PDB entry 6OIE | X-ray diffraction, 2.08 A resolution | chains A and D

== Chain A ==
Protein: Histone acetyltransferase KAT6B
From: Homo sapiens
Notes: EC 2.3.1.48
UniProt: Q8WYB5 (KAT6B_HUMAN), isoform Q8WYB5-3; numbering as in UniProt (aligned over 211-322)
Sequence (116 residues; row label = number of the first residue in the row):
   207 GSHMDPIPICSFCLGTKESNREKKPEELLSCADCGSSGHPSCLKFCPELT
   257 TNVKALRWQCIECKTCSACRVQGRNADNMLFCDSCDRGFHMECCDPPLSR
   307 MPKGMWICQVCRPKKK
Not modelled in the structure: 207-209, 321-322
Differences from the reference sequence: expression tag (207-210)
Ion coordination: Zn2+ site 1: Cys-216, Cys-219, His-245, Cys-248; Zn2+ site 2: Cys-237, Cys-240, Cys-266, Cys-269; Zn2+ site 3: Cys-272, Cys-275, His-296, Cys-299; Zn2+ site 4: Cys-288, Cys-291, Cys-314, Cys-317
UniProt features mapped onto this chain:
  - zinc finger: Ile-213 to Cys-272 (PHD-type 1), Cys-269 to Lys-320 (PHD-type 2)
From the paper describing this entry:
  - specificity-determining residues: Phe-218
  - mutagenesis - F287A (103-fold): decreased binding to Histone H3.1t peptide (chain D)
  - mutagenesis - F287A (103-fold): decreased binding to H3K14ac
  - mutagenesis - F287A (103-fold): decreased binding to H3 peptides
  - mutagenesis - F287A: decreased catalytic activity on free histones
  - mutagenesis - F287A: decreased catalytic activity on H3K14cr peptide
  - mutagenesis - F287A: decreased binding to H3K14cr-NCP
  - mutagenesis - F287A: decreased localization to promoters
  - mutagenesis - R306E/K309E: decreased binding to 601 DNA
  - mutagenesis - R276E: unchanged binding to 601 DNA
  - mutagenesis - R306E/K309E: abolished binding to H3K14cr-NCP
  - mutagenesis - D289A: increased binding to H3K14cr-NCP

== Chain D ==
Protein: Histone H3.1t peptide
UniProt: Q16695 (H31T_HUMAN); residues 1-19 here correspond to UniProt positions 2-20 (UniProt number = residue number + 1)
Sequence (19 residues; row label = number of the first residue in the row):
     1 ARTKQTARKSTGGKAPRKQ
Not modelled in the structure: 17-19
Modified positions: Lys-14 (N-6-crotonyl-L-lysine; KCR)
UniProt features mapped onto this chain:
  - modified residue: Arg-2 (Asymmetric dimethylarginine), Thr-3 (Phosphothreonine), Lys-4 (Allysine), Gln-5 (5-glutamyl dopamine), Thr-6 (Phosphothreonine), Arg-8 (Citrulline), Lys-9 (N6,N6,N6-trimethyllysine), Ser-10 (ADP-ribosylserine), Thr-11 (Phosphothreonine), Arg-17 (Asymmetric dimethylarginine), Lys-18 (N6-(2-hydroxyisobutyryl)lysine)

== How chain A and chain D interact ==
Contacting residue pairs - 41 pairs, chain A then chain D:
  Ser-217(A) with Lys-14(D); Ala-15(D), hydrogen bond (backbone-backbone)
  Phe-218(A) with Thr-11(D); Gly-12(D); Gly-13(D); Lys-14(D); Ala-15(D)
  Leu-220(A) with Ala-15(D), hydrophobic
  Ser-242(A) with Lys-14(D)
  Ser-243(A) with Lys-14(D)
  Gly-244(A) with Lys-14(D)
  Cys-248(A) with Thr-11(D)
  Leu-249(A) with Thr-11(D)
  Lys-250(A) with Ser-10(D), hydrogen bond (side chain-backbone)
  Leu-255(A) with Arg-2(D)
  Trp-264(A) with Lys-14(D)
  Cys-266(A) with Lys-14(D)
  Ile-267(A) with Lys-4(D), hydrogen bond (backbone-side chain)
  Glu-268(A) with Lys-4(D); Arg-8(D), salt bridge
  Lys-270(A) with Lys-4(D), hydrogen bond (backbone-side chain)
  Gln-278(A) with Lys-4(D)
  Ala-282(A) with Lys-4(D)
  Asp-283(A) with Thr-3(D); Lys-4(D); Gln-5(D), hydrogen bond (backbone-backbone); Arg-8(D), salt bridge
  Met-285(A) with Thr-3(D); Lys-4(D), hydrogen bond (backbone-backbone)
  Leu-286(A) with Arg-2(D)
  Phe-287(A) with Arg-2(D), hydrogen bond (backbone-backbone); Thr-3(D); Lys-4(D)
  Cys-288(A) with Arg-2(D), hydrogen bond (backbone-side chain)
  Asp-289(A) with Arg-2(D), salt bridge
  Asp-292(A) with Arg-2(D), salt bridge
  Met-307(A) with Thr-3(D)
  Pro-308(A) with Ala-1(D), hydrogen bond (backbone-backbone)
  Lys-309(A) with Ala-1(D)
  Gly-310(A) with Ala-1(D), hydrogen bond (backbone-backbone)
  Trp-312(A) with Ala-1(D), hydrophobic
Also at the interface, not in a pair above, chain A (32 interface residues in all): Arg-227, Phe-251, Asn-284
Also at the interface, not in a pair above, chain D (14 interface residues in all): Ala-7, Pro-16
From the paper, about this interface:
  - interface residues, chain A: Ser-217(A), Ser-242(A), Ser-243(A), Trp-264(A), Cys-266(A), Ile-267(A)

== Summary ==
32 residues of chain A and 14 residues of chain D are in contact, with 10 hydrogen bonds and 4 salt bridges.
Among the polar pairs are Glu-268(A)/Arg-8(D), Asp-283(A)/Arg-8(D) and Asp-289(A)/Arg-2(D). From the paper:
F287A of chain A reduces binding to Histone H3.1t peptide (chain D); interface residues Ser-217(A), Ser-242(A)
and Ser-243(A) among others; 4 substitutions were tested in all.
Here chain A is Histone acetyltransferase KAT6B (Homo sapiens) and chain D is Histone H3.1t peptide. Entry
6OIE (The double PHD finger (DPF) of MORF in complex with histone H3K14cr) was determined by X-ray
diffraction.
